Entry 2E2I (X-ray diffraction, 3.41 A resolution); this record covers chains C and K of the 13 polymer chains in the assembly.

== Chain C ==
Molecule: DNA-directed RNA polymerase II 45 kDa polypeptide
Source organism: Saccharomyces cerevisiae
Notes: EC 2.7.7.6
UniProtKB: P16370 (RPB3_YEAST); numbering as in UniProt (aligned over 1-318)
Sequence (318 residues; row label = number of the first residue in the row):
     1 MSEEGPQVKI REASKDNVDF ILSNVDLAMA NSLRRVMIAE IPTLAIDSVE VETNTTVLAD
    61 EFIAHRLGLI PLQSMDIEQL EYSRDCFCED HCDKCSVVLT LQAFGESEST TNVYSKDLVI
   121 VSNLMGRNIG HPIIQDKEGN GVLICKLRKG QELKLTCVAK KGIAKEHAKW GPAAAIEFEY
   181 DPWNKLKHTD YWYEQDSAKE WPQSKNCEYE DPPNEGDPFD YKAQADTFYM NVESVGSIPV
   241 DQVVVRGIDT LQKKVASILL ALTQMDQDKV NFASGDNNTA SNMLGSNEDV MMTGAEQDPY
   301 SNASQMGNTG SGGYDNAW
Disordered / not traced: 1-2, 269-318
Metal / ion sites: Zn2+: Cys-86, Cys-88, Cys-92, Cys-95
Curated features (UniProtKB/Swiss-Prot):
  - binding site (Zn(2+)): Cys-86, Cys-88, Cys-92, Cys-95
  - modified residue: Ser-2 (N-acetylserine)
  - natural variant: Ala-30 (A30D: In mutant RPB3-1)
  - mutagenesis: Lys-9 (K9E: Transcript termination readthrough)

== Chain K ==
Molecule: DNA-directed RNA polymerase II 13.6 kDa polypeptide
Source organism: Saccharomyces cerevisiae
Notes: EC 2.7.7.6
UniProtKB: P38902 (RPB11_YEAST); residue numbers follow UniProt; this construct covers 1-120
Sequence (120 residues; row label = number of the first residue in the row):
     1 MNAPDRFELF LLGEGESKLK IDPDTKAPNA VVITFEKEDH TLGNLIRAEL LNDRKVLFAA
    61 YKVEHPFFAR FKLRIQTTEG YDPKDALKNA CNSIINKLGA LKTNFETEWN LQTLAADDAF
Disordered / not traced: 115-120
Curated features (UniProtKB/Swiss-Prot):
  - mutagenesis: Glu-108 (E108G/V: Transcript termination readthrough; E108K: Transcript termination readthrough. Lethal), Leu-111 (L111P: Transcript termination readthrough), Leu-114 (L114P: Transcript termination readthrough)

== How chain C and chain K interact ==
Pairs across the interface (65; chain C residue first):
  Glu-3(C) with Asn-104(K), hydrogen bond (backbone-side chain)
  Glu-4(C) with Ala-100(K)
  Pro-6(C) with Lys-97(K); Leu-101(K), hydrophobic; Asn-104(K), hydrogen bond (backbone-side chain)
  Gln-7(C) with Asn-104(K)
  Val-8(C) with Leu-101(K), hydrophobic; Phe-105(K), hydrophobic; Glu-108(K)
  Ile-10(C) with Phe-105(K), hydrophobic; Glu-108(K); Gln-112(K)
  Ala-13(C) with Thr-113(K); Leu-114(K)
  Asp-26(C) with Asn-52(K)
  Ala-28(C) with Asn-44(K); Ala-48(K), hydrophobic
  Met-29(C) with Leu-45(K), hydrophobic; Lys-97(K)
  Ser-32(C) with Thr-41(K), hydrogen bond (side chain-backbone); Leu-45(K)
  Leu-33(C) with Leu-98(K), hydrophobic
  Arg-35(C) with Asp-39(K), salt bridge; Thr-41(K), hydrogen bond
  Glu-40(C) with Thr-41(K)
  Arg-84(C) with Phe-10(K); Leu-11(K)
  Ile-163(C) with Phe-10(K), hydrophobic
  Lys-165(C) with Arg-6(K), hydrogen bond (backbone-side chain); Asp-39(K), salt bridge
  Glu-166(C) with Arg-6(K), hydrogen bond (backbone-side chain); Phe-10(K)
  His-167(C) with Arg-6(K)
  Val-240(C) with Trp-109(K), hydrophobic
  Asp-241(C) with Phe-105(K); Trp-109(K)
  Val-244(C) with Phe-105(K), hydrophobic
  Ile-248(C) with Leu-98(K); Leu-101(K), hydrophobic; Lys-102(K)
  Asp-249(C) with Lys-102(K), salt bridge
  Leu-251(C) with Leu-45(K), hydrophobic; Leu-98(K), hydrophobic
  Gln-252(C) with Ile-95(K), hydrogen bond (side chain-backbone); Leu-98(K); Gly-99(K); Lys-102(K), hydrogen bond
  Lys-254(C) with Glu-38(K); Leu-42(K)
  Val-255(C) with Cys-91(K); Ile-94(K), hydrophobic; Ile-95(K), hydrophobic
  Ile-258(C) with Lys-18(K); Leu-19(K); Phe-35(K), hydrophobic; Leu-42(K), hydrophobic; Cys-91(K), hydrophobic
  Leu-259(C) with Lys-88(K); Cys-91(K), hydrophobic; Asn-92(K)
  Leu-262(C) with Leu-19(K), hydrophobic; Leu-87(K), hydrophobic; Lys-88(K)
  Met-265(C) with Leu-19(K); Ile-21(K), hydrophobic
Interface residues without a listed pair, chain C (44 interface residues in all): Gly-5, Lys-9, Ser-14, Val-18, Phe-20, Leu-22, Asn-31, Val-36, Ala-164, Val-245, Ala-256, Asp-266
Interface residues without a listed pair, chain K (42 interface residues in all): Phe-7, Leu-9, Lys-20, His-40, Glu-49, Asn-96, Thr-103, Glu-106

== In short ==
The interface between chain C and chain K involves 44 residues on one side and 42 on the other, with 8
hydrogen bonds and 3 salt bridges. Among the polar pairs are Arg-35(C)/Asp-39(K), Lys-165(C)/Asp-39(K) and
Asp-249(C)/Lys-102(K).
Here chain C is DNA-directed RNA polymerase II 45 kDa polypeptide and chain K is DNA-directed RNA polymerase
II 13.6 kDa polypeptide, both from Saccharomyces cerevisiae. Entry 2E2I (RNA polymerase II elongation complex
in 5 mM Mg+2 with 2'-dGTP) was determined by X-ray diffraction together with 2E2H, 2E2J, 2NVQ, 2NVT, 2NVX,
2NVY, 2NVZ and 2YU9 from the same study.
